1PBF - chain A; structure by X-ray diffraction, 2.70 A resolution.

# Chain A
Protein: P-hydroxybenzoate hydroxylase
Source organism: Pseudomonas fluorescens
Notes: EC 1.14.13.2
UniProtKB: P00438 (PHHY_PSEFL); residue numbers follow UniProt; this construct covers 1-394
Chain sequence (394 residues; row label = number of the first residue in the row):
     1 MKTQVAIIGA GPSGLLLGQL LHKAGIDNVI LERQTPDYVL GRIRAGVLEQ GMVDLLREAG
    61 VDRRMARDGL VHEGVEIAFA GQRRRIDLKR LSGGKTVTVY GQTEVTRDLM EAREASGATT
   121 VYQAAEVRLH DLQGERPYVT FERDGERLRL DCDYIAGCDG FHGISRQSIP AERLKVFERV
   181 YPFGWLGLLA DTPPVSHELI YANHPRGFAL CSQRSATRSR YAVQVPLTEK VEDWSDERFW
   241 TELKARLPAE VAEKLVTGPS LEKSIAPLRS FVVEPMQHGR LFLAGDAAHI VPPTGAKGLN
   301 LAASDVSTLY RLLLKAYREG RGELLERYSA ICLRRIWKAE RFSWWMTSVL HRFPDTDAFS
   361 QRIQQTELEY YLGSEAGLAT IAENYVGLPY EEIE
Not modelled in the structure: 392-394
Differences from the reference sequence: conflict Ser116 (Cys in P00438), Ala222 (Tyr in P00438)
Small-molecule neighbours:
  - 2-hydroxy-4-aminobenzoic acid (BHA): Arg44, Ala45, Gly46, Val47, Trp185, Leu199, Tyr201, Leu210, Ser212, Arg214, Arg220, Pro293, Thr294, Ala296
  - FAD (flavin-adenine dinucleotide): Ile8, Gly9, Ala10, Gly11, Pro12, Ser13, Gly14, Leu31, Glu32, Arg33, Gln34, Val39, Arg42, Arg44, Ala45, Gln102, Val127, Cys158, Asp159, Gly160, His162, Gly163, Ile164, Arg220, Ala266, Ala284, Gly285, Asp286, Pro293, Ala296, Gly298, Leu299, Ala302

# Overview
Bound to chain A: flavin-adenine dinucleotide and 2-hydroxy-4-aminobenzoic acid.
Chain A is P-hydroxybenzoate hydroxylase (Pseudomonas fluorescens); the structure, Crystal structures of
wild-type P-hydroxybenzoate hydroxylase complexed with 4-aminobenzoate, 2,4-dihydroxybenzoate and
2-hydroxy-4-aminobenzoate and of the try222ala ..., was determined by X-ray diffraction (same publication as
1PBB, 1PBC and 1PBD).
